4DK6 - chains A and D; structure by X-ray diffraction, 2.65 A resolution.

[Chain A]
Molecule: single domain antibody VHH
Organism: Lama glama
Notes: antibody fragment or engineered binder
Sequence (133 residues; row label = number of the first residue in the row):
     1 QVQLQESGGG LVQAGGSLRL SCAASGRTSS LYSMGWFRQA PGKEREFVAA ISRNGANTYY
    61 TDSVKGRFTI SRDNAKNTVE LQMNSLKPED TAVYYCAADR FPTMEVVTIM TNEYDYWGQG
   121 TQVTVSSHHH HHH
Not modelled in the structure: 128-133
Cystine bridges: Cys-22/Cys-96

[Chain D]
Molecule: RNA-editing complex protein MP81
Organism: Trypanosoma brucei
Notes: engineered mutation(s): deletion mutant
UniProt: Q95W15 (Q95W15_9TRYP); residue numbers follow UniProt; this construct covers 624-657, 696-762
Sequence (105 residues; each row starts with the number of its first residue; note: 34 numbers in that range are skipped by the numbering (no residue carries them; nothing is unmodelled there)):
   624 RAGSNALMIG RIADVQHGFL GAMTVTQYVL EVDG
   692 GASGEKEFIV IRCMGDNFPA SLLKDQVKLG SRVLVQGTLR MNRHVDDVSK RLHAYPFIQV
   752 VPPLGYVKVV G
Not modelled in the structure: 624-626, 656-657, 692-696, 706-716, 753-754
Construct notes: linker (692-695)
Reported in the primary citation:
  - mutagenesis - R703E, R731E, R734E: abolished binding to RNA

[Interface between chain A and chain D]
Pairs across the interface (42):
  Asn-57(A) / Phe-642(D)
  Asn-57(A) / Leu-643(D)
  Asn-57(A) / Gly-644(D)  hydrogen bond (side chain-backbone)
  Thr-58(A) / Phe-642(D)
  Tyr-59(A) / Phe-642(D)  hydrophobic
  Asn-74(A) / Asp-738(D)
  Phe-101(A) / Asp-637(D)
  Phe-101(A) / Val-638(D)
  Phe-101(A) / Gln-639(D)
  Phe-101(A) / Gln-650(D)
  Phe-101(A) / Tyr-651(D)
  Phe-101(A) / Val-652(D)  hydrophobic
  Pro-102(A) / Val-652(D)
  Pro-102(A) / Phe-699(D)  hydrophobic
  Pro-102(A) / Val-701(D)
  Thr-103(A) / Gln-639(D)
  Thr-103(A) / Gln-650(D)
  Met-104(A) / His-735(D)
  Met-104(A) / Val-736(D)
  Met-104(A) / Tyr-746(D)
  Glu-105(A) / Leu-643(D)
  Glu-105(A) / Arg-703(D)  salt bridge
  Glu-105(A) / Asn-733(D)  hydrogen bond
  Glu-105(A) / His-735(D)  salt bridge
  Val-106(A) / Gln-639(D)  hydrogen bond (backbone-side chain)
  Val-106(A) / Gly-641(D)
  Val-106(A) / Phe-642(D)
  Val-106(A) / Val-648(D)  hydrophobic
  Val-106(A) / Gln-650(D)
  Val-106(A) / Arg-703(D)
  Val-107(A) / Gln-639(D)
  Val-107(A) / Gly-641(D)
  Val-107(A) / Phe-642(D)  hydrogen bond (backbone-backbone)
  Thr-108(A) / Gln-639(D)  hydrogen bond
  Thr-108(A) / His-640(D)
  Ile-109(A) / His-640(D)  hydrogen bond (backbone-backbone)
  Ile-109(A) / Gly-641(D)
  Ile-109(A) / Phe-642(D)  hydrophobic
  Met-110(A) / His-640(D)
  Glu-113(A) / Val-638(D)
  Glu-113(A) / Gln-639(D)
  Glu-113(A) / His-640(D)  salt bridge
Other interface residues (no listed pair), chain A (19 interface residues in all): Ser-33, Asn-54, Ala-75, Arg-100
Other interface residues (no listed pair), chain D (22 interface residues in all): Asp-737, Val-739

[Summary]
The interface between chain A and chain D involves 19 residues on one side and 22 on the other, with 6
hydrogen bonds and 3 salt bridges. Polar contacts include Glu-105(A)/Arg-703(D), Glu-105(A)/His-735(D) and
Glu-113(A)/His-640(D). The paper reports that R703E, R731E and R734E of chain D abolish binding to RNA.
Here chain A is single domain antibody VHH (Lama glama) and chain D is RNA-editing complex protein MP81
(Trypanosoma brucei). Entry 4DK6 (Structure of Editosome protein) was determined by X-ray diffraction,
deposited together with 4DK3 and 4DKA.
